PDB entry 7B4J | X-ray diffraction, 1.90 A resolution | chains A and B

# Chain A (and B)
Protein: Aspartate aminotransferase family protein
Source organism: Pseudomonas sp
Notes: chain B of this document is another copy of the same molecule, construct and numbering; everything in this record applies to it too
UniProt: A0A2D8IND4 (A0A2D8IND4_PSESP); residues 1-455 here = UniProt positions 1-455
Sequence (464 residues; numbered 1 to 464; the number before each row is that of its first residue):
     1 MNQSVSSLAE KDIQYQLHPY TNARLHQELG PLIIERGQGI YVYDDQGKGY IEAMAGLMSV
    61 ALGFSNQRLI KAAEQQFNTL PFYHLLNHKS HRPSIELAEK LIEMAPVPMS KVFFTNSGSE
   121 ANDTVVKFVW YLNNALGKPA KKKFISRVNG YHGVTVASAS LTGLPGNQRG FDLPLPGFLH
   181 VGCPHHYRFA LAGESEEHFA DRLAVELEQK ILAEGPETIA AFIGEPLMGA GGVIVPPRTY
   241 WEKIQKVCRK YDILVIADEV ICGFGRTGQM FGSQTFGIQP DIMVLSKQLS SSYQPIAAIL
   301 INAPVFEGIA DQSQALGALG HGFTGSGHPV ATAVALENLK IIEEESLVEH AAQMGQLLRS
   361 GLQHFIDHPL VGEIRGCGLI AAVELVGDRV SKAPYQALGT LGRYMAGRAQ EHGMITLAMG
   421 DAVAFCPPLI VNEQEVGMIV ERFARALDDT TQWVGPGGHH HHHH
Not modelled in the structure: 1-6, 456-464 (chain B: 1-6, 459-464)
Construct notes: engineered mutation Ala9 (Pro in A0A2D8IND4), Gln38 (Glu in A0A2D8IND4), Met58 (Trp in A0A2D8IND4), Val60 (Ala in A0A2D8IND4), Leu86 (Phe in A0A2D8IND4), Asn87 (Ser in A0A2D8IND4), Phe128 (Met in A0A2D8IND4), Val154 (Ile in A0A2D8IND4), Leu417 (Arg in A0A2D8IND4); expression tag (456-464)
Small-molecule neighbours: 4'-deoxy-4'-aminopyridoxal-5'-phosphate (PMP): Ser117, Gly118, Ser119, Asn122, Tyr151, His152, Gly153, Glu225, Asp258, Val260, Ile261, Ser286, Lys287

# Interface between chain A and chain B
Pairs across the interface (262; chain A residue first):
  Leu8(A) with Arg92(B); Ile95(B)
  Lys11(A) with Ile95(B); Glu99(B), salt bridge
  Asp12(A) with Ser90(B), hydrogen bond; Ile95(B)
  Ile13(A) with Lys111(B)
  Gln14(A) with Ser110(B); Lys111(B), hydrogen bond (backbone-side chain)
  Tyr15(A) with Ala98(B), hydrophobic; Glu99(B); Ile102(B), hydrophobic; Glu103(B), hydrogen bond; Ser110(B); Lys111(B); Val112(B), hydrogen bond (backbone-backbone)
  Gln16(A) with Leu85(B); Ser90(B), hydrogen bond; Ser94(B), hydrogen bond; Ile95(B); Ala98(B); Lys111(B); Val112(B); Phe114(B)
  Leu17(A) with Val112(B), hydrogen bond (backbone-backbone); Phe113(B); Phe128(B), hydrophobic; Ile301(B), hydrophobic
  His18(A) with Leu85(B), hydrogen bond (side chain-backbone); Lys89(B), hydrogen bond (side chain-backbone); Ser90(B); Leu319(B)
  Pro19(A) with Leu85(B); Leu86(B); Asn87(B); Phe113(B); His321(B); Gly322(B)
  Tyr20(A) with Leu86(B), hydrophobic; Asn87(B), hydrogen bond (backbone-backbone); Ala318(B); Leu319(B), hydrogen bond (backbone-backbone); Gly320(B); His321(B), hydrogen bond (backbone-backbone); Gly322(B)
  Thr21(A) with Leu85(B); Leu86(B); Asn87(B), hydrogen bond (side chain-backbone); His88(B), hydrogen bond (side chain-backbone); Ala318(B); Leu319(B), hydrogen bond (backbone-backbone)
  Asn22(A) with Ser313(B); Gln314(B); Gly317(B); Ala318(B)
  Ala23(A) with Ala310(B), hydrophobic; Ser313(B), hydrogen bond (backbone-side chain)
  Arg24(A) with Phe306(B); Glu307(B), salt bridge; Ala310(B); Asp311(B), salt bridge; Gln314(B)
  His26(A) with His88(B), hydrogen bond
  Gln27(A) with Phe306(B)
  Pro31(A) with His88(B); Ser90(B)
  Leu32(A) with His88(B), hydrogen bond (backbone-backbone); Lys89(B); Ser90(B), hydrogen bond (backbone-backbone)
  Ile33(A) with Ser90(B)
  Ile34(A) with Leu80(B); Tyr83(B), hydrophobic; Ser90(B), hydrogen bond (backbone-backbone); His91(B)
  Glu35(A) with Thr79(B); Leu80(B)
  Arg36(A) with Thr79(B); Leu80(B)
  Gly37(A) with Thr79(B), hydrogen bond (backbone-backbone); Leu80(B)
  Glu52(A) with Tyr83(B), hydrogen bond
  Leu57(A) with His84(B); Thr324(B)
  Ser59(A) with Phe82(B)
  Val60(A) with Phe82(B), hydrophobic
  Phe64(A) with Pro81(B); Phe82(B)
  Gln67(A) with Asn78(B), hydrogen bond
  Ile70(A) with Phe77(B); Asn78(B)
  Ala73(A) with Phe77(B), hydrophobic
  Glu74(A) with Glu74(B)
  Phe77(A) with Ile70(B); Ala73(B), hydrophobic; Tyr293(B); Gln294(B)
  Asn78(A) with Gln67(B), hydrogen bond; Ile70(B)
  Thr79(A) with Glu35(B); Arg36(B); Gly37(B), hydrogen bond (backbone-backbone)
  Leu80(A) with Ile34(B); Glu35(B); Arg36(B); Gly37(B)
  Pro81(A) with Phe64(B); Tyr293(B)
  Phe82(A) with Ser59(B); Val60(B), hydrophobic; Phe64(B); Ser292(B)
  Tyr83(A) with Ile34(B), hydrophobic; Glu52(B), hydrogen bond; Ile415(B)
  His84(A) with Leu57(B)
  Leu85(A) with Gln16(B); His18(B), hydrogen bond (backbone-side chain); Pro19(B); Thr21(B)
  Leu86(A) with Pro19(B), hydrophobic; Tyr20(B), hydrophobic; Thr21(B)
  Asn87(A) with Pro19(B); Tyr20(B), hydrogen bond (side chain-backbone); Thr21(B), hydrogen bond (backbone-side chain); Leu417(B)
  His88(A) with Thr21(B), hydrogen bond (backbone-side chain); Leu25(B); His26(B), hydrogen bond; Pro31(B); Leu32(B), hydrogen bond (backbone-backbone)
  Lys89(A) with His18(B), hydrogen bond (backbone-side chain); Leu32(B); Ile415(B)
  Ser90(A) with Asp12(B), hydrogen bond; Gln16(B), hydrogen bond; His18(B); Pro31(B); Leu32(B), hydrogen bond (backbone-backbone); Ile33(B); Ile34(B), hydrogen bond (backbone-backbone)
  His91(A) with Ile34(B)
  Arg92(A) with Leu8(B)
  Ser94(A) with Gln16(B), hydrogen bond
  Ile95(A) with Leu8(B); Lys11(B); Asp12(B); Gln16(B)
  Ala98(A) with Tyr15(B), hydrophobic; Gln16(B)
  Glu99(A) with Lys11(B), salt bridge; Tyr15(B)
  Ile102(A) with Tyr15(B), hydrophobic
  Glu103(A) with Tyr15(B), hydrogen bond
  Ser110(A) with Gln14(B)
  Lys111(A) with Ile13(B); Gln14(B), hydrogen bond (side chain-backbone); Tyr15(B); Gln16(B)
  Val112(A) with Tyr15(B), hydrogen bond (backbone-backbone); Gln16(B); Leu17(B), hydrogen bond (backbone-backbone)
  Phe113(A) with Leu17(B); Pro19(B)
  Phe114(A) with Gln16(B)
  Asn116(A) with Asn116(B); Ser117(B); Pro295(B)
  Ser117(A) with Asn116(B); Glu120(B), hydrogen bond
  Ser119(A) with Phe323(B)
  Glu120(A) with Ser117(B), hydrogen bond; Glu120(B)
  Asp123(A) with Thr155(B); Val156(B), hydrogen bond (side chain-backbone)
  Lys127(A) with Val154(B), hydrogen bond (side chain-backbone); Val156(B); Ala159(B); Phe171(B)
  Phe128(A) with Leu17(B), hydrophobic
  Trp130(A) with Gly170(B); Phe171(B)
  Tyr131(A) with Gly170(B); Phe171(B), hydrophobic
  Asn134(A) with Gly170(B), hydrogen bond (side chain-backbone); Asp172(B), hydrogen bond
  Lys142(A) with Asp172(B), salt bridge
  Tyr151(A) with Gly322(B)
  Val154(A) with Lys127(B), hydrogen bond (backbone-side chain); His321(B); Gly322(B); Phe323(B), hydrophobic
  Thr155(A) with Asp123(B)
  Val156(A) with Asp123(B), hydrogen bond (backbone-side chain); Lys127(B); Ala157(B), hydrophobic
  Ala157(A) with Val156(B), hydrophobic
  Ala159(A) with Lys127(B)
  Gly166(A) with Gly320(B)
  Asn167(A) with Gly320(B), hydrogen bond (side chain-backbone)
  Arg169(A) with Tyr131(B); Leu316(B)
  Gly170(A) with Trp130(B); Tyr131(B); Asn134(B), hydrogen bond (backbone-side chain)
  Phe171(A) with Lys127(B); Trp130(B); Tyr131(B), hydrophobic; Gly320(B)
  Asp172(A) with Trp130(B); Asn134(B), hydrogen bond; Lys142(B), salt bridge
  Leu175(A) with Leu175(B), hydrophobic
  Lys287(A) with Thr324(B), hydrogen bond
  Ser292(A) with Phe82(B); Thr324(B); His328(B), hydrogen bond (backbone-side chain)
  Tyr293(A) with Phe77(B); Pro81(B); His328(B), hydrogen bond (backbone-side chain)
  Gln294(A) with Phe77(B); Gln294(B), hydrogen bond
  Pro295(A) with Asn116(B)
  Phe306(A) with Gln27(B)
  Glu307(A) with Arg24(B), salt bridge
  Ala310(A) with Ala23(B), hydrophobic; Arg24(B)
  Asp311(A) with Arg24(B), salt bridge
  Ser313(A) with Asn22(B); Ala23(B), hydrogen bond (side chain-backbone)
  Gln314(A) with Asn22(B); Arg24(B)
  Leu316(A) with Arg169(B)
  Gly317(A) with Asn22(B)
  Ala318(A) with Tyr20(B); Thr21(B); Asn22(B)
  Leu319(A) with Leu17(B), hydrophobic; His18(B); Tyr20(B), hydrogen bond (backbone-backbone); Thr21(B), hydrogen bond (backbone-backbone)
  Gly320(A) with Tyr20(B); Gly166(B); Asn167(B); Phe171(B)
  His321(A) with Pro19(B); Tyr20(B), hydrogen bond (backbone-backbone); Val154(B)
  Gly322(A) with Pro19(B); Tyr20(B); Tyr151(B); Val154(B)
  Phe323(A) with Ser119(B); Val154(B), hydrophobic
  Thr324(A) with Leu57(B); Lys287(B), hydrogen bond; Ser292(B)
  His328(A) with Ser292(B), hydrogen bond (side chain-backbone); Tyr293(B), hydrogen bond (side chain-backbone)
  Gln410(A) with Lys89(B), hydrogen bond
  Ile415(A) with Tyr83(B); Lys89(B)
Other interface residues (no listed pair), chain A (117 interface residues in all): Leu25, Gly30, Val42, Gly56, Glu96, Val126, Leu173, Ile301, Ile309, Val330
Other interface residues (no listed pair), chain B (119 interface residues in all): Gly30, Val42, Gly56, Glu96, Val126, Leu173, Ile309, Gln312, Val330, Gln410

# In short
Chain A and chain B form an interface of 117 and 119 residues respectively; the contacts include 65 hydrogen
bonds and 8 salt bridges. Polar pairs include Lys11(A)-Glu99(B), Arg24(A)-Glu307(B) and Arg24(A)-Asp311(B).
Ligands of chain A: 4'-deoxy-4'-aminopyridoxal-5'-phosphate.
Both chains are Aspartate aminotransferase family protein (Pseudomonas sp). Entry 7B4J (Thermostable omega
transaminase PjTA-R6 variant W58M/F86L/R417L engineered for asymmetric synthesis of enantiopure bulky amines)
was determined by X-ray diffraction together with 7B4I from the same study.
